PDB entry 8IA2 | electron microscopy, 3.21 A resolution | chains B and C of the 6 polymer chains in the assembly

# Chain B
Protein: Guanine nucleotide-binding protein G(o) subunit alpha
Source organism: Homo sapiens
UniProtKB: P09471 (GNAO_HUMAN); the construct has insertions or renumbered stretches relative to UniProt, so the offset changes along the chain: 4-54 = UniProt 4-54; 171-173 = UniProt 55-57; 182-354 = UniProt 182-354
Sequence (250 residues; each row starts with the number of its first residue; note: 116 numbers in that range are skipped by the numbering (no residue carries them; nothing is unmodelled there); numbers below 1 keep their minus sign (Met-11 is residue -11)):
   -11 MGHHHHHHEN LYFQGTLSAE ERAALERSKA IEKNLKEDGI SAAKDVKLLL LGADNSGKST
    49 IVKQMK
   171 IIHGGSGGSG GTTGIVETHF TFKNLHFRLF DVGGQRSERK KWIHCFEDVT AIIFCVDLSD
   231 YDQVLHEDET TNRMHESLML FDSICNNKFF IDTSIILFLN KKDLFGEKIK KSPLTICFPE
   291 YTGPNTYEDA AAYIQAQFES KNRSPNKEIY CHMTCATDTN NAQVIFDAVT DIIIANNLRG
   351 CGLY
Unresolved in the structure: -11 to 5, 171-181, 231-243
Differences from the reference sequence: initiating methionine (-11); expression tag (-10 to 3); engineered mutation Asp42 (Gly in P09471), Asn43 (Glu in P09471), Asp227 (Ala in P09471), Asp230 (Gly in P09471), Ala332 (Ile in P09471), Ile335 (Val in P09471); linker (174-181)

# Chain C
Protein: Guanine nucleotide-binding protein G(I)/G(S)/G(T) subunit beta-1
Source organism: Homo sapiens
UniProtKB: P62873 (GBB1_HUMAN); residue numbers follow UniProt; this construct covers 2-340
Sequence (350 residues; each row starts with the number of its first residue; numbers below 1 keep their minus sign (Met-9 is residue -9)):
    -9 MHHHHHHGSS GSELDQLRQE AEQLKNQIRD ARKACADATL SQITNNIDPV GRIQMRTRRT
    51 LRGHLAKIYA MHWGTDSRLL VSASQDGKLI IWDSYTTNKV HAIPLRSSWV MTCAYAPSGN
   111 YVACGGLDNI CSIYNLKTRE GNVRVSRELA GHTGYLSCCR FLDDNQIVTS SGDTTCALWD
   171 IETGQQTTTF TGHTGDVMSL SLAPDTRLFV SGACDASAKL WDVREGMCRQ TFTGHESDIN
   231 AICFFPNGNA FATGSDDATC RLFDLRADQE LMTYSHDNII CGITSVSFSK SGRLLLAGYD
   291 DFNCNVWDAL KADRAGVLAG HDNRVSCLGV TDDGMAVATG SWDSFLKIWN
Unresolved in the structure: -9 to 2
Differences from the reference sequence: initiating methionine (-9); expression tag (-8 to 1)

# Interface between chain B and chain C
Pairs across the interface (36; chain B residue first):
  Leu13(B) with Asn88(C)
  Arg15(B) with Val90(C), hydrogen bond (side chain-backbone)
  Ser16(B) with Asn88(C), hydrogen bond; Lys89(C), hydrogen bond (side chain-backbone)
  Ile19(B) with Lys89(C); Ala92(C), hydrophobic
  Glu20(B) with Lys89(C)
  Leu23(B) with Ile80(C), hydrophobic; Ala92(C), hydrophobic
  Asp26(B) with Lys78(C)
  Gly27(B) with Leu55(C)
  Thr183(B) with Asn119(C); Thr143(C)
  Gly184(B) with Leu117(C); Asn119(C), hydrogen bond (backbone-side chain)
  Ile185(B) with Trp99(C); Leu117(C), hydrogen bond (backbone-backbone)
  Phe200(B) with Trp99(C), hydrophobic
  Gln205(B) with Tyr145(C)
  Ser207(B) with Tyr145(C); Gly162(C), hydrogen bond (side chain-backbone); Asp186(C), hydrogen bond
  Lys211(B) with Tyr145(C); Met188(C); Cys204(C); Asn230(C); Asp246(C), salt bridge
  His214(B) with Lys57(C); Trp332(C)
  Cys215(B) with Lys57(C), hydrogen bond (backbone-side chain); Tyr59(C), hydrogen bond (backbone-side chain); Gln75(C); Trp99(C)
  Phe216(B) with Trp99(C), hydrophobic
  Glu217(B) with Lys57(C)
  Phe259(B) with Arg314(C)
Also at the interface, not in a pair above, chain B (24 interface residues in all): Ala12, Lys35, Glu208, Trp212
Also at the interface, not in a pair above, chain C (29 interface residues in all): Gly53, Thr87, His91, Met101, Asp118, His142

# Overview
24 residues of chain B and 29 residues of chain C are in contact, with 9 hydrogen bonds and 1 salt bridge.
Among the polar pairs are Lys211(B)-Asp246(C), Arg15(B)-Val90(C) and Ser16(B)-Asn88(C).
Here chain B is Guanine nucleotide-binding protein G(o) subunit alpha and chain C is Guanine
nucleotide-binding protein G(I)/G(S)/G(T) subunit beta-1, both from Homo sapiens. Entry 8IA2 (Structure of C5a
bound human C5aR1 in complex with Go (Composite map)) was determined by electron microscopy together with
8HPT, 8HQC, 8I95, 8I97, 8I9A, 8I9L and 3 further entries from the same study.
